2YG1 - chain A; structure by X-ray diffraction, 1.90 A resolution.

Chain A:
Protein: Cellulose 1,4-beta-cellobiosidase
From: Heterobasidion annosum
Notes: EC 3.2.1.-
Chain sequence (440 residues; row label = number of the first residue in the row):
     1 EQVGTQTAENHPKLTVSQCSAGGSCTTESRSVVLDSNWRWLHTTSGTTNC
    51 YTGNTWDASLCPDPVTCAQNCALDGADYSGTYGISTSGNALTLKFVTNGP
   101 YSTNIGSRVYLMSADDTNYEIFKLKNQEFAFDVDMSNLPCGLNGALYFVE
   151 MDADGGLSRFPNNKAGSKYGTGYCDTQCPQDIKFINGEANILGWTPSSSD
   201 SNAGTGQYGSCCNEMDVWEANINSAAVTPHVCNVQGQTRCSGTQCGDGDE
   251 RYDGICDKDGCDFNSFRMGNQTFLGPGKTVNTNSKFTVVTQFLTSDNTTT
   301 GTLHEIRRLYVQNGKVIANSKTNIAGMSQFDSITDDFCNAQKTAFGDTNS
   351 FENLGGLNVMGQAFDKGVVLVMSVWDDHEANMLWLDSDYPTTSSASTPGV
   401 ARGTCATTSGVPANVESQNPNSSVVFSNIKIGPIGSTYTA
Modified / non-standard residues: Glu1 (pyroglutamic acid; PCA)
Cystine bridges: Cys19-Cys25, Cys50-Cys71, Cys61-Cys67, Cys140-Cys405, Cys174-Cys212, Cys178-Cys211, Cys232-Cys256, Cys240-Cys245, Cys261-Cys338
Covalent attachments: N-acetylglucosamine (NAG) linked to Asn270
Ion coordination: Mg2+: Leu157, Phe160, Asn163
What the authors report for this chain:
  - post-translational modification sites: Asn270
  - contacts within the chain: Ser199-His378 (water-mediated contact), Asp200-His378

Overview:
Covalently linked N-acetylglucosamine: at Asn270. Leu157, Phe160 and Asn163 form the Mg2+ site. From the
paper: a modification site at Asn270; contacts within the chain involving Ser199, His378 and Asp200.
Chain A is Cellulose 1,4-beta-cellobiosidase (Heterobasidion annosum); the structure, Apo structure of
cellobiohydrolase 1 (CEL7A) from heterobasidion annosum, was determined by X-ray diffraction, deposited
together with 2XSP.
